PDB entry 3GEY | X-ray diffraction, 2.20 A resolution | chains A and D

Chain A (and D):
Name: Poly [ADP-ribose] polymerase 15
Source organism: Homo sapiens
Notes: EC 2.4.2.30; fragment: Catalytic domain: Residues 459-656; chain D of this document is another copy of the same molecule, construct and numbering; everything in this record applies to it too
UniProt: Q460N3 (PAR15_HUMAN); residues 459-656 here = UniProt positions 459-656
Chain sequence (221 residues; row label = number of the first residue in the row):
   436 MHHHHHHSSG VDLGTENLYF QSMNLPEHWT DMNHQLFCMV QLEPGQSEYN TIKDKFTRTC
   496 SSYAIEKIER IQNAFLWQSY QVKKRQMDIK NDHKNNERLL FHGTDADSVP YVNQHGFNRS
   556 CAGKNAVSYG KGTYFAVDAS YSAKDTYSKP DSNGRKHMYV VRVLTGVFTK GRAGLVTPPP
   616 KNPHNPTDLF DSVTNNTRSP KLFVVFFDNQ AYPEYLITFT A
Disordered / not traced: 436-459, 527-529, 557-562 (chain D: 436-458, 527-529)
Sequence notes: expression tag (436-458)
Ligand contacts: P34 (n~2~,n~2~-dimethyl-n~1~-(6-oxo-5,6-dihydrophenanthridin-2-yl)glycinamide): Phe-536, His-537, Gly-538, Tyr-569, Phe-570, Ala-571, Tyr-576, Ser-577, Tyr-582, Leu-637
Reported in the primary citation:
  - mutagenesis - H537Y, H537Y/G538A/Y582C: abolished catalytic activity
  - mutagenesis - G538A, Y582C: decreased catalytic activity

How chain A and chain D interact:
Pairs across the interface (41; chain A residue first):
  Phe-510(A) / Gln-521(D)  hydrogen bond (backbone-side chain)
  Gln-513(A) / Gln-521(D)  hydrogen bond
  Ser-514(A) / Val-517(D)
  Ser-514(A) / Lys-518(D)
  Ser-514(A) / Gln-521(D)
  Val-517(A) / Ser-514(D)
  Val-517(A) / Val-517(D)  hydrophobic
  Gln-521(A) / Phe-510(D)  hydrogen bond (side chain-backbone)
  Gln-521(A) / Gln-513(D)  hydrogen bond
  Gln-521(A) / Ser-514(D)
  Ile-524(A) / Phe-510(D)  hydrophobic
  Pro-545(A) / Thr-622(D)
  Tyr-546(A) / Thr-622(D)
  Tyr-546(A) / Phe-642(D)
  Gln-549(A) / Thr-622(D)
  His-550(A) / Thr-622(D)  hydrogen bond (side chain-backbone)
  His-550(A) / Leu-624(D)
  Asn-553(A) / Arg-554(D)  hydrogen bond
  Asn-553(A) / Thr-612(D)
  Asn-553(A) / Phe-642(D)
  Arg-554(A) / Asn-553(D)  hydrogen bond
  Arg-554(A) / Arg-554(D)
  Arg-554(A) / Ser-555(D)  hydrogen bond
  Arg-554(A) / Asp-643(D)  salt bridge
  Ser-555(A) / Arg-554(D)  hydrogen bond
  Ser-555(A) / Val-611(D)
  Cys-556(A) / Thr-612(D)
  Val-611(A) / Ser-555(D)
  Val-611(A) / Cys-556(D)  hydrophobic
  Thr-612(A) / Tyr-546(D)
  Thr-612(A) / Asn-553(D)
  Thr-622(A) / Gln-549(D)  hydrogen bond
  Thr-622(A) / His-550(D)  hydrogen bond (backbone-side chain)
  Leu-624(A) / His-550(D)
  Phe-642(A) / Tyr-546(D)
  Phe-642(A) / Asn-553(D)
  Phe-642(A) / Asp-643(D)
  Asp-643(A) / Arg-554(D)  salt bridge
  Asp-643(A) / Phe-642(D)
  Asp-643(A) / Asp-643(D)  hydrogen bond (backbone-side chain)
  Asn-644(A) / Asn-644(D)
Interface residues without a listed pair, chain A (24 interface residues in all): Leu-471, Lys-525, Phe-641
Interface residues without a listed pair, chain D (23 interface residues in all): Leu-471, Ile-524, Pro-545

Summary:
24 residues of chain A and 23 residues of chain D are in contact, with 12 hydrogen bonds and 2 salt bridges.
Polar contacts include Arg-554(A)/Asp-643(D), Phe-510(A)/Gln-521(D) and Gln-513(A)/Gln-521(D). Bound to chain
A: compound P34. From the paper: H537Y and H537Y/G538A/Y582C of chain A abolish catalytic activity; G538A and
Y582C of chain A reduce catalytic activity.
Both chains are Poly [ADP-ribose] polymerase 15 (Homo sapiens). Entry 3GEY (Crystal structure of human
poly(ADP-ribose) polymerase 15, catalytic fragment in complex with an inhibitor Pj34) was determined by X-ray
diffraction, deposited together with 4X52, 2X5Y, 3BLJ and 2PQF.
